PDB entry 4U4F | X-ray diffraction, 4.79 A resolution (low resolution: residue-level contacts below are approximate; hydrogen-bond / salt-bridge calls are withheld) | chains C and D of the 4 polymer chains in the assembly

[Chain C (and D)]
Name: Glutamate receptor 2
From: Rattus norvegicus
Notes: chain D of this document is another copy of the same molecule, construct and numbering; everything in this record applies to it too
UniProtKB: P19491 (GRIA2_RAT); aligned to UniProt positions 25-841 over residues 10-826 (the alignment contains insertions or deletions, so no single offset holds)
Amino-acid sequence (822 residues; each row starts with the number of its first residue):
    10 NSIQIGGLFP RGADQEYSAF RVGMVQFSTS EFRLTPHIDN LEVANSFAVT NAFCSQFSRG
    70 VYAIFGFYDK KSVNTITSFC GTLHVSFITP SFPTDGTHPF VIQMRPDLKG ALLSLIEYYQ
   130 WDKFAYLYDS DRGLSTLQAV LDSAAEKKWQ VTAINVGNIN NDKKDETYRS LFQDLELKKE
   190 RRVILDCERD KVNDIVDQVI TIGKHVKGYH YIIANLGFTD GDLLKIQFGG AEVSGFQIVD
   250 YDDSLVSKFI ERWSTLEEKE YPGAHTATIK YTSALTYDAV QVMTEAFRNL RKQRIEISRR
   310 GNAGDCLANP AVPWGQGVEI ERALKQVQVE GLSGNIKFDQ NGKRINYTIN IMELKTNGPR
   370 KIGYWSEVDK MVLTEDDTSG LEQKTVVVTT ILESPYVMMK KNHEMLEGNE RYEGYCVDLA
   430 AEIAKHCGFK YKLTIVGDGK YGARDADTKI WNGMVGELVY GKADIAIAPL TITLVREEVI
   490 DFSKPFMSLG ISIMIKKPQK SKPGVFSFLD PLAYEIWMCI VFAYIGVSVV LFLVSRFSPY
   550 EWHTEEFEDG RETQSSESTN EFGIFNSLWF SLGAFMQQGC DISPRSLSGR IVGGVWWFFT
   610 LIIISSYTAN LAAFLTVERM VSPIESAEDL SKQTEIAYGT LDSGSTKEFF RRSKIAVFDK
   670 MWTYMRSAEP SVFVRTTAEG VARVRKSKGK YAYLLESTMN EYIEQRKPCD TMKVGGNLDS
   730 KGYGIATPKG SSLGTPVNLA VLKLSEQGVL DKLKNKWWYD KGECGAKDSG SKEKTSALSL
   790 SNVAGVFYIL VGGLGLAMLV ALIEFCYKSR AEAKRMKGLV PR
Disordered / not traced: 545-567, 587-592, 774-784, 818-831
Sequence notes: conflict Glu-241 (Asn256 in P19491), Leu-382 (Val397 in P19491), Glu-384 (Gly405 in P19491), Asp-385 (Asn406 in P19491), Gln-392 (Asn413 in P19491); expression tag (827-831)
UniProt features mapped onto this chain:
  - glycosylation: Asn-355 (N-linked (GlcNAc...) asparagine)
Cystine bridges: Cys-63/Cys-315, Cys-718/Cys-773
Covalent attachments: N-acetylglucosamine (NAG) linked to Asn-355
Ligand contacts: nitrowillardiine (NWD; 3-(5-nitro-2,4-dioxo-3,4-dihydropyrimidin-1(2H)-yl)-L-alanine): Glu-402, Tyr-450, Pro-478, Leu-479, Thr-480, Arg-485, Leu-650, Ser-652, Gly-653, Ser-654, Thr-655, Tyr-702, Leu-704, Glu-705, Thr-707, Met-708, Tyr-732

[Chain C / chain D interface]
Pairs across the interface (106):
  Asn-54(C) / Ser-87(D)
  Ser-55(C) / Asn-83(D)
  Ser-55(C) / Thr-84(D)
  Ser-55(C) / Ser-87(D)
  Phe-56(C) / Ser-87(D)
  Phe-56(C) / Phe-88(D)
  Phe-56(C) / Thr-91(D)
  Phe-56(C) / Cys-315(D)
  Phe-56(C) / Ala-320(D)
  Thr-59(C) / Thr-59(D)
  Thr-59(C) / Phe-88(D)
  Thr-59(C) / Leu-316(D)
  Asn-60(C) / Leu-316(D)
  Asn-60(C) / Asn-318(D)
  Lys-80(C) / Asn-83(D)
  Asn-83(C) / Ser-55(D)
  Asn-83(C) / Lys-80(D)
  Thr-84(C) / Thr-84(D)
  Ser-87(C) / Asn-54(D)
  Ser-87(C) / Ser-55(D)
  Ser-87(C) / Phe-56(D)
  Phe-88(C) / Phe-56(D)
  Phe-88(C) / Thr-59(D)
  Thr-91(C) / Phe-56(D)
  Leu-92(C) / Phe-56(D)
  Tyr-137(C) / Gln-147(D)
  Leu-143(C) / Leu-143(D)
  Gln-147(C) / Tyr-137(D)
  Gln-147(C) / Leu-143(D)
  Gln-147(C) / Asn-164(D)
  Leu-150(C) / Leu-150(D)
  Leu-150(C) / Ala-162(D)
  Asp-151(C) / Ile-163(D)
  Asp-151(C) / Asn-164(D)
  Ala-154(C) / Asp-183(D)
  Ala-154(C) / Leu-186(D)
  Glu-155(C) / Asp-183(D)
  Lys-157(C) / Lys-187(D)
  Gln-159(C) / Gln-159(D)
  Gln-159(C) / Lys-187(D)
  Thr-161(C) / Ala-154(D)
  Ala-162(C) / Leu-150(D)
  Ala-162(C) / Asp-151(D)
  Ile-163(C) / Ala-154(D)
  Asn-164(C) / Gln-147(D)
  Asn-164(C) / Asp-151(D)
  Leu-186(C) / Lys-157(D)
  Lys-187(C) / Ala-153(D)
  Lys-187(C) / Ala-154(D)
  Cys-315(C) / Phe-56(D)
  Cys-315(C) / Leu-316(D)
  Leu-316(C) / Asn-60(D)
  Leu-316(C) / Cys-63(D)
  Leu-316(C) / Asp-314(D)
  Leu-316(C) / Leu-316(D)
  Ala-320(C) / Phe-56(D)
  Thr-457(C) / Lys-157(D)
  Ile-525(C) / Leu-789(D)
  Ile-525(C) / Val-792(D)
  Cys-528(C) / Phe-796(D)
  Ile-529(C) / Phe-796(D)
  Ala-532(C) / Leu-799(D)
  Gly-535(C) / Leu-803(D)
  Val-536(C) / Leu-799(D)
  Val-536(C) / Leu-803(D)
  Val-539(C) / Leu-803(D)
  Val-539(C) / Met-807(D)
  Leu-542(C) / Met-807(D)
  Val-543(C) / Met-807(D)
  Val-543(C) / Ala-810(D)
  Val-543(C) / Phe-814(D)
  Arg-594(C) / Leu-577(D)
  Arg-594(C) / Trp-578(D)
  Ser-595(C) / Glu-813(D)
  Leu-596(C) / Val-809(D)
  Leu-596(C) / Glu-813(D)
  Ser-597(C) / Ala-806(D)
  Ser-597(C) / Val-809(D)
  Ser-597(C) / Ala-810(D)
  Ser-597(C) / Glu-813(D)
  Ile-600(C) / Gly-802(D)
  Ile-600(C) / Leu-805(D)
  Ile-600(C) / Ala-806(D)
  Val-601(C) / Gly-802(D)
  Val-601(C) / Leu-803(D)
  Val-601(C) / Ala-806(D)
  Gly-603(C) / Phe-584(D)
  Val-604(C) / Ile-798(D)
  Val-604(C) / Leu-799(D)
  Trp-605(C) / Leu-799(D)
  Trp-606(C) / Met-585(D)
  Phe-607(C) / Phe-517(D)
  Phe-608(C) / Val-795(D)
  Phe-608(C) / Phe-796(D)
  Phe-608(C) / Leu-799(D)
  Leu-610(C) / Ile-613(D)
  Ile-611(C) / Phe-517(D)
  Ser-614(C) / Thr-617(D)
  Ser-615(C) / Leu-620(D)
  Ser-615(C) / Leu-787(D)
  Ala-618(C) / Thr-617(D)
  Ala-618(C) / Ala-621(D)
  Asn-619(C) / Leu-787(D)
  Ala-622(C) / Thr-625(D)
  Phe-623(C) / Ser-785(D)
  Lys-669(C) / Asp-769(D)
Also at the interface, not in a pair above, chain C (71 interface residues in all): Cys-63, Trp-158, Val-160, Asp-183, Pro-520, Ser-544, Gly-598, Gly-602, Thr-617, Val-626
Also at the interface, not in a pair above, chain D (70 interface residues in all): Lys-79, Leu-92, His-107, Trp-158, Thr-161, Trp-526, Leu-581, Tyr-616, Leu-624, Ser-788

[Overview]
71 residues of chain C and 70 residues of chain D are in contact. Chain C binds nitrowillardiine. Covalently
linked N-acetylglucosamine: at Asn-355(C).
Chain C and chain D are both Glutamate receptor 2 (Rattus norvegicus); the structure, Structure of GluA2* in
complex with partial agonist (S)-5-Nitrowillardiine, was determined by X-ray diffraction together with 4U4G
from the same study.
